PDB entry 7PAT | electron microscopy, 9.20 A resolution (very low resolution: no residue pairs are listed; an interface is given only as per-side residue counts) | chains m and 3 of the 31 polymer chains in the assembly

# Chain m
Name: 50S ribosomal protein L17
Organism: Mycoplasma pneumoniae M129
UniProtKB: Q59547 (RL17_MYCPN); numbering as in UniProt (aligned over 1-124)
Amino-acid sequence (124 residues; each row starts with the number of its first residue):
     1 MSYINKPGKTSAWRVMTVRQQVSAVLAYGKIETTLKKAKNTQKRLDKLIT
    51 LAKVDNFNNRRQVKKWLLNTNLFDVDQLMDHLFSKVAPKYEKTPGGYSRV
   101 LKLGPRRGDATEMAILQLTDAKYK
Unresolved in the structure: 1, 121-124

# Chain 3
Molecule: 23S ribosomal RNA
Organism: Mycoplasma pneumoniae M129
Sequence (2907 nucleotides; row label = number of the first residue in the row):
     1 UACAAUAAGUUACUAAGGGCUUAUGGUGGAUGCCUUGGCACUAAUAGGCG
    51 AUGAAGGACGUGUUAACCUGCGAUAAGCUUCGGGUAGGUGGUAAGAACCU
   101 CAGAUCCGGAGAUUUCCGAAUGGAGCAAUCCGGUAGUUGGAAACAGCUAU
   151 CAUUAAUUGAUGAAUAAAUAGUCAAUUAAAGCAAUACGUGGUGAAGUGAA
   201 ACAUCUCAGUAGCCACAGGAAAAGAAAACGAAUGUGAUUCCGUGUGUAGU
   251 GGCGAGCGAAAGCGGAACAGGCCAAACUUAUCAUUAGAUAGGGGUUGUAG
   301 GGCUUGCAAUGUGGACUUGAAAACGAUAGAAGAAGCUGUUGGAAAGCAGC
   351 GCGCAAAAGGGUGAUAGCCCCGUAUUUGAAAUUGUUUUCAUACCUAGCGA
   401 GAUCCCUGAGUAGCUCGGAAAACGUUAUUUUGAGUGAAUCUGCCCAGACC
   451 AUUGGGUAAGCCUAAAUACUAAUUAGUGACCGAUAGCGAAACAGUACCGU
   501 GAGGGAAAGGUGAAAAGAACCCAGAGAUGGGAGUGAAAUAGAUUCUGAAA
   551 CCAUAUGCCUACAACGUGUCAGAGCACAUUAAUGUGUGAUGGCGUGCGUU
   601 UUGAAGUAUGAGCCGGCGAGUUAUGAUAGCAAGCGUUAGUUAACCAGGAG
   651 AUGGGGAGCUGUAGCGAAAGCGAGUUUUAAAAGAGCGUUUGUUUGUUAUU
   701 AUAGACCCGAAACGGGUUGAGCUAGUCAUGAGCAGGUUGAAGGUUGAGUA
   751 ACAUCAACUGGAGGACCGAACCGACUCUCGUUGAAACGAUAGCGGAUGAC
   801 UUGUGAUUAGGGGUGAAAUUCCAAUCGAAAUCCGUGAUAGCUGGUUCUCG
   851 UCGAAAUAGCUUUAAGGCUAGCGUGAGAUCACAAAUAAGUGGAGGUAAAG
   901 CUACUGAAUGUAUGAUGGCGCCACCUAGGCGUACUGAAUACAAUUAAACU
   951 CUGAAUGCCAUUUAUUUUAUUCUCGCAGUCAGACAGUGGGGGAUAAGCUU
  1001 CAUUGUCAAGAGGGGAAGAGCCCAGAUCAUUAAAUAAGGUCCCCAAAAUA
  1051 UACUAAGUGGAAAAGGAUGUGAAAGUGCUAAAACAGCAAGGAUGUUGGCU
  1101 UAGAAGCAGCCAUCGUUUAAAGAGUGCGUAACAGCUCACUUGUCGAGUGU
  1151 UUUUGCGCCGAAGAUGUAACGGGGCUAAGUAUAUUACCGAAUUUAUGGAU
  1201 AAGAUUUAUAUCUUGUGGUAGACGAGCGUUGUAUUGGAGUUGAAGUCAAA
  1251 GCGUGAGCAUUGGUGGAUCCAAUACAAGUGAGAAUGCCGGCAUGAGUAAC
  1301 GCUUGGGAGUGAGAAUCUCCCAAACCGAUUGACUAAGGUUUCCUGGACCA
  1351 GGGUCGUCCUUCCAGGGUUAGUCUGGACCUAAGCUGAGGCUGAAAAGCGU
  1401 AGGCGAUGGACAACAGGUUAAUAUUCCUGUACUUACAGUUAGACUGAUGG
  1451 AGUGACAAAGAAGGUUUUCCACCCCCAUAAUUGGAUUUGGGGAUAAAUCA
  1501 UAAGGUGGUACAAUAGGCAAAUCCGUUGUGCAUAACAUUGAGUGAUGAUG
  1551 UCGAGUGAAUGAGUGAUCAAGUAGCGAAGGUGGUAUUAAUCAUGCUUUCA
  1601 AGAAAAGCUUCUAGGGUUAAUCUAGCUGUAACCAGUACCGAGAACGAACA
  1651 CACGUAGUCAAGGAGAGGAUCCUAAGGUUAGCGAGUGAACUAUAGCCAAG
  1701 GAACUCUGCAAAUUAACCCCGUAAGUUAGCGAGAAGGGGUGCUUAUGUAA
  1751 AAGUAAGCCGCAGUGAAGAACGAGGGGGGACUGUUUAACUAAAACACAAC
  1801 UCUAUGCCAAACCGUAAGGUGAUGUAUAUGGGGUGACACCUGCCCAGUGC
  1851 UGGAAGGUUAAAGAAGGAGGUUAGCGCAAGCGAAGCUUUUAACUGAAGCC
  1901 CCAGUGAACGGCGGCCGUAACUAUAACGGUCCUAAGGUAGCGAAAUUCCU
  1951 AGUCGGGUAAAUUCCGUCCCGCUUGAAUGGUGUAACCAUCUCUUGACUGU
  2001 CUCGGCUAUAGACUCGGUGAAAUCCAGGUACGGGUGAAGACACCCGUUAG
  2051 GCGCAACGGGACGGAAAGACCCCGUGAAGCUUUACUGUAGCUUAAUAUUG
  2101 AUCAGGACAUUAUCAUGUAGAGAAUAGGUAGGAGCAAUCGAUGCAAGUUC
  2151 GCUAGGACUUGUUGAUGCGAAAGGUGGAAUACUACCCUUGGUUGUGUGCU
  2201 GUUCUAAUUGGUAACUGUUAUCCAGUUUCAAGACAGUGUUAGGUGGGCAG
  2251 UUUGACUGGGGCGGUCGCCUCCUAAAAGGUAACGGAGGCGUACAAAGGUA
  2301 CCUUCAGUACGGUUGGAAAUCGUAUGUAGAGUGUAAUGGUGUAAGGGUGC
  2351 UUGACUGUGAGACAUACAGGUCGAACAGGUGAGAAAUCAGGUCAUAGUGA
  2401 UCCGGUGGUCCAGUAUGGAAUGGCCAUCGCUCAACGGAUAAAAGCUACUC
  2451 CGGGGAUAACAGGCUGAUACUGCCCAAGAGUUCAUAUCGACGGCAGUGUU
  2501 UGGCACCUCGAUGUCGACUCAUCUCAUCCUCGAGCUGAAGCAGGUUCGAA
  2551 GGGUUCGGCUGUUCGCCGAUUAAAGAGAUACGUGAGUUGGGUUCAAACCG
  2601 UCGUGAGACAGGUUGGUCCCUAUCUAUUGUGCCCGUAGGAAGAUUGAAGA
  2651 GUGUUGCUUCUAGUACGAGAGGACCGAAGCGAGGACACCUCUUAUGCUCC
  2701 AGUUGUAGCGCCAGCUGCACCGCUGGGUAGUAACGUGUCUAUUAGAUAAA
  2751 CGCUGAAAGCAUCUAAGUGUGAAACUAUCUCAAAGAUUAAUCUUCCCAUU
  2801 UCGCAAGAAAGUAAGAGCCGUCAAAGACGAUGACGUUGAUAGGUUACAGG
  2851 UGUAAGCAUAGUGAUAUGUUGAGCUGAGUAAUACUAAUUGCUCGAGGACU
  2901 UAUUGGA
Unresolved in the structure: 1-7, 923-927, 1560-1569, 2901-2907

# Interface between chain m and chain 3
At this resolution (9 A) residue pairs are not listed: 59 residues of chain m and 59 of chain 3 lie at the interface.

# In short
Chain m and chain 3 each contribute 59 residues to their interface.
Chain m is 50S ribosomal protein L17 and chain 3 is 23S ribosomal RNA, both from Mycoplasma pneumoniae M129;
the structure, free 50S in untreated Mycoplasma pneumoniae cells, was determined by electron microscopy,
deposited together with 7OOC, 7OOD, 7P6Z, 7PAH, 7PAI, 7PAJ and 23 further entries.
